Entry 3S1M (X-ray diffraction, 3.13 A resolution); this record covers chains B and J of the 12 polymer chains in the assembly.

[Chain B]
Protein: DNA-directed RNA polymerase II subunit RPB2
Source organism: Saccharomyces cerevisiae
Notes: EC 2.7.7.6
UniProt: P08518 (RPB2_YEAST); residue numbers follow UniProt; this construct covers 1-1224
Sequence (1224 residues; row label = number of the first residue in the row):
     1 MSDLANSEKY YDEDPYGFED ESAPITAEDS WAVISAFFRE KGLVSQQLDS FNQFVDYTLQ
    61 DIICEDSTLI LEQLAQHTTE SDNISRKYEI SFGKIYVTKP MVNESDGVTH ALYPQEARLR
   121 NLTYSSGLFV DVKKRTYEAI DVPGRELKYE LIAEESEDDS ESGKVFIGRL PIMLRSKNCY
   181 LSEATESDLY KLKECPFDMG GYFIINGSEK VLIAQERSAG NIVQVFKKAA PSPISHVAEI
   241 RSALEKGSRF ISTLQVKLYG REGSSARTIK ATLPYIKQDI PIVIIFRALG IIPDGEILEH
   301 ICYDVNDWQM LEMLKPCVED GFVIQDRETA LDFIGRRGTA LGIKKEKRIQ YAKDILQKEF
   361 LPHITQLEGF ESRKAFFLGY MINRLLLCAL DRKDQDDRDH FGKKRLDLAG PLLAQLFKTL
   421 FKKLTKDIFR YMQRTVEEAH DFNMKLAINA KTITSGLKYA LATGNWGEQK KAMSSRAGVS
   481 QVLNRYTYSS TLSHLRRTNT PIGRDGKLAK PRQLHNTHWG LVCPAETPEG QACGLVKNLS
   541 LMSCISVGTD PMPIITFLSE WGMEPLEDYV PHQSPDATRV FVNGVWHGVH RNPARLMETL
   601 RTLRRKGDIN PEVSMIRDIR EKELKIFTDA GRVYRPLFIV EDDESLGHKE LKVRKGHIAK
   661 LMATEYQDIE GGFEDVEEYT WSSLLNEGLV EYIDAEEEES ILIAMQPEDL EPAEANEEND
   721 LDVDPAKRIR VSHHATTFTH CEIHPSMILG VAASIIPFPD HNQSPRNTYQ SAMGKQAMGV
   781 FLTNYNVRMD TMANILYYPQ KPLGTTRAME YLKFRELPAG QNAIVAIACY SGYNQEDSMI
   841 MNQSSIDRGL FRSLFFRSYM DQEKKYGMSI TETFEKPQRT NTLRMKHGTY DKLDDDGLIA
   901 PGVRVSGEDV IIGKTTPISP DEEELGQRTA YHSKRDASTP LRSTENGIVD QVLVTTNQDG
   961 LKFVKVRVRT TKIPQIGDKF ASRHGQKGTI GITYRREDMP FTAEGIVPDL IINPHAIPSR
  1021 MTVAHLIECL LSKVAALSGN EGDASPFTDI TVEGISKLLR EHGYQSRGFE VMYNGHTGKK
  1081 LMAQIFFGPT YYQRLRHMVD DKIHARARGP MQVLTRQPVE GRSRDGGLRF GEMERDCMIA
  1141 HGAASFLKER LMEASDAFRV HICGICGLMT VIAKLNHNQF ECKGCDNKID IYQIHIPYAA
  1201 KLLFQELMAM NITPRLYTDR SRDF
Not modelled in the structure: 1-19, 71-88, 142-163, 336-344, 438-445, 503-508, 669-677, 716-721, 920-932
Ion coordination: Zn2+: Cys1163, Cys1166, Cys1182, Cys1185

[Chain J]
Protein: DNA-directed RNA polymerases I, II, and III subunit RPABC5
Source organism: Saccharomyces cerevisiae
UniProt: P22139 (RPAB5_YEAST); numbering as in UniProt (aligned over 1-70)
Sequence (70 residues; row label = number of the first residue in the row):
     1 MIVPVRCFSC GKVVGDKWES YLNLLQEDEL DEGTALSRLG LKRYCCRRMI LTHVDLIEKF
    61 LRYNPLEKRD
Not modelled in the structure: 66-70
Ion coordination: Zn2+: Cys7, Cys10, Cys45, Cys46
Curated features (UniProtKB/Swiss-Prot):
  - binding site (Zn(2+)): Cys7, Cys10, Cys45, Cys46
  - cross-link: Lys59 (Glycyl lysine isopeptide (Lys-Gly) (interchain with G-Cter in ubiquitin))

[Interface between chain B and chain J]
Residue-residue contacts (72):
  Glu186(B) - Arg62(J)  salt bridge
  Tyr190(B) - Lys59(J)
  Tyr190(B) - Arg62(J)  hydrogen bond
  Tyr190(B) - Tyr63(J)
  Lys193(B) - Pro65(J)
  Cys195(B) - Tyr63(J)
  Pro196(B) - Tyr63(J)
  Phe197(B) - Lys59(J)
  Val780(B) - Met1(J)  hydrophobic
  Val780(B) - Leu56(J)  hydrophobic
  Val780(B) - Phe60(J)  hydrophobic
  Thr783(B) - Lys59(J)
  Thr783(B) - Phe60(J)
  Thr783(B) - Tyr63(J)
  Asn784(B) - Tyr63(J)  hydrogen bond (backbone-side chain)
  Tyr785(B) - Phe60(J)  hydrophobic
  Leu796(B) - Met1(J)
  Tyr797(B) - Met1(J)
  Tyr798(B) - Ile2(J)
  Tyr798(B) - Pro4(J)  hydrophobic
  Tyr798(B) - Phe8(J)  hydrophobic
  Gln800(B) - Phe8(J)
  Gln800(B) - Arg48(J)
  Gln800(B) - Met49(J)
  Gln800(B) - Thr52(J)
  Lys801(B) - Leu51(J)  hydrogen bond (side chain-backbone)
  Lys801(B) - Thr52(J)  hydrogen bond (backbone-backbone)
  Lys801(B) - Val54(J)
  Leu803(B) - Leu51(J)  hydrophobic
  Leu803(B) - Thr52(J)
  Arg815(B) - Val54(J)
  Glu816(B) - Val54(J)
  Glu816(B) - Leu56(J)
  Pro818(B) - Val54(J)  hydrophobic
  Gln821(B) - Phe8(J)
  Asn822(B) - Arg48(J)  hydrogen bond (backbone-side chain)
  Asn822(B) - Thr52(J)
  Ile824(B) - Ser9(J)
  Ile824(B) - Cys45(J)  hydrophobic
  Ile824(B) - Arg48(J)
  Ser845(B) - Phe8(J)  hydrogen bond (side chain-backbone)
  Ser845(B) - Ser9(J)
  Arg848(B) - Cys7(J)
  Arg848(B) - Phe8(J)  hydrogen bond (side chain-backbone)
  Arg848(B) - Ser9(J)
  Arg848(B) - Gly11(J)
  Gly849(B) - Phe8(J)
  Leu850(B) - Phe8(J)  hydrophobic
  Arg996(B) - Ser9(J)
  Arg996(B) - Cys10(J)
  Glu1004(B) - Arg43(J)
  Glu1004(B) - Tyr44(J)
  Ile1006(B) - Arg43(J)
  Ile1006(B) - Cys45(J)  hydrophobic
  Val1007(B) - Ser9(J)
  Asp1009(B) - Ser9(J)  hydrogen bond
  Asp1009(B) - Arg48(J)  salt bridge
  Lys1033(B) - Tyr44(J)
  Ala1035(B) - Leu51(J)
  Ala1036(B) - Tyr44(J)
  Ala1036(B) - Arg47(J)  hydrogen bond (backbone-side chain)
  Ala1036(B) - Leu51(J)  hydrophobic
  Leu1037(B) - Tyr44(J)  hydrophobic
  Leu1037(B) - Arg47(J)  hydrogen bond (backbone-side chain)
  Ser1038(B) - Gly33(J)
  Gly1039(B) - Glu32(J)
  Gly1039(B) - Gly33(J)
  Gly1039(B) - Arg47(J)
  Gly1039(B) - Leu51(J)
  Tyr1064(B) - Tyr44(J)
  Glu1070(B) - Tyr44(J)  hydrogen bond
  Phe1087(B) - Tyr44(J)
Interface residues without a listed pair, chain B (48 interface residues in all): Glu194, Asn786, Ile795, Pro799, Leu817, Ala823, Asn1040, Gly1088
Interface residues without a listed pair, chain J (27 interface residues in all): Asp31, Leu36

[Overview]
48 residues of chain B and 27 residues of chain J are in contact, with 11 hydrogen bonds and 2 salt bridges.
Among the polar pairs are Glu186(B)-Arg62(J), Asp1009(B)-Arg48(J) and Tyr190(B)-Arg62(J). UniProt lists 4
Zn2+-binding residues on chain J.
Here chain B is DNA-directed RNA polymerase II subunit RPB2 and chain J is DNA-directed RNA polymerases I, II,
and III subunit RPABC5, both from Saccharomyces cerevisiae. Entry 3S1M (RNA Polymerase II Initiation Complex
with a 5-nt RNA (variant 1)) was determined by X-ray diffraction together with 3RZD, 3RZO, 3S14, 3S15, 3S16,
3S17 and 5 further entries from the same study.
